PDB entry 4JNF | X-ray diffraction, 1.62 A resolution | chain A

== Chain A ==
Name: Hsp70 CHAPERONE DnaK
From: Escherichia coli
Notes: fragment: Substrate binding domain
UniProtKB: P0A6Y8 (DNAK_ECOLI); aligned to UniProt positions 389-610 over residues 389-610
Amino-acid sequence (221 residues; each row starts with the number of its first residue; note: 4 numbers in that range are skipped by the numbering (no residue carries them; nothing is unmodelled there)):
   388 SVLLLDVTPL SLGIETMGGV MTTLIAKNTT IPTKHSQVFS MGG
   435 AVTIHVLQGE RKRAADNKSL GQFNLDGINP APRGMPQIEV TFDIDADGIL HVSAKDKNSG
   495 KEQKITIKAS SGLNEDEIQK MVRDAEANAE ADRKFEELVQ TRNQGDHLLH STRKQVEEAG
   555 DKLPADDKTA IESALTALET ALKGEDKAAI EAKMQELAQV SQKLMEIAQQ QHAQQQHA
Unresolved in the structure: 605-612
Sequence notes: expression tag (388, 611-612); engineered mutation M428 (Asn432 in P0A6Y8), G429 (Gln433 in P0A6Y8), G430 (Ser434 in P0A6Y8)
UniProt features mapped onto this chain:
  - modified residue: K421 (N6-acetyllysine), K502 (N6-succinyllysine), K528 (N6-succinyllysine), K556 (N6-acetyllysine), K587 (N6-succinyllysine)
From the paper describing this entry:
  - mutagenesis - G461P, G468P: decreased growth
  - mutagenesis - G461P/G468P: abolished growth
  - mutagenesis - I418D: decreased binding to peptide substrate

== Summary ==
From the paper: G461P and G468P reduce growth; G461P/G468P abolish growth.
Chain A is Hsp70 CHAPERONE DnaK (Escherichia coli); the structure, Allosteric opening of the
polypeptide-binding site when an Hsp70 binds ATP, was determined by X-ray diffraction, deposited together with
4JN4 and 4JNE.
